7X38 - chains L and B of the 5 polymer chains in the assembly; structure by electron microscopy, 3.52 A resolution.

# Chain L
Name: 8A10 light chain
Organism: Mus musculus
Amino-acid sequence (108 residues; row label = number of the first residue in the row):
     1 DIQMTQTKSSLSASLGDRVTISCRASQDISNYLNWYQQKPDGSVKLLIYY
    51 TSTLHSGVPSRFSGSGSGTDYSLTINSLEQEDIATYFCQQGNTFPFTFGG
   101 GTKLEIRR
Cystine bridges: C23-C88

# Chain B
Name: VP2
Organism: Coxsackievirus B1
Reference sequence: A0A2S0RQC2 (A0A2S0RQC2_9ENTO); residues 1-263 here correspond to UniProt positions 70-332 (UniProt number = residue number + 69)
Amino-acid sequence (263 residues; numbered 1 to 263; the number before each row is that of its first residue):
     1 SPSAEECGYSDRVRSITLGNSTITTQECANVVVGYGVWPEYLKDNEATAE
    51 DQPTQPDVATCRFYTLESVQWMKNSAGWWWKLPDALSQMGLFGQNMQYHY
   101 LGRTGYTIHVQCNASKFHQGCLLVVCVPEAEMGCSNLNNTPEFSELSGGD
   151 SARMFTDTQVGESNAKKVQTAVWNAGMGVGVGNLTIFPHQWINLRTNNSA
   201 TLVMPYINSVPMDNMFRHNNLTLMIIPFVPLNYSEGSSPYVPITVTIAPM
   251 CAEYNGLRLASNQ
Unresolved in the structure: 1-13, 27-29, 43-50, 258-263

# Interface between chain L and chain B
Pairs across the interface (4):
  Y32(L) - N138(B)
  G91(L) - N138(B)  hydrogen bond (backbone-side chain)
  N92(L) - N138(B)  hydrogen bond (backbone-side chain)
  F94(L) - S163(B)
Other interface residues (no listed pair), chain B (4 interface residues in all): N136, E162

# In short
Chain L and chain B each contribute 4 residues to their interface; the contacts include 2 hydrogen bonds.
Polar contacts include G91(L)-N138(B) and N92(L)-N138(B).
Chain L is 8A10 light chain (Mus musculus) and chain B is VP2 (Coxsackievirus B1); the structure, Cryo-EM
structure of Coxsackievirus B1 empty particle in complex with nAb 8A10 (CVB1-E:8A10), was determined by
electron microscopy (same publication as 7X2G, 7X2I, 7X2O, 7X2T, 7X2W, 7X35 and 7 further entries).
